Entry 4A3J (X-ray diffraction, 3.70 A resolution); this record covers chains A and I of the 15 polymer chains in the assembly.

[Chain A]
Molecule: DNA-directed RNA polymerase II subunit RPB1
Source organism: Saccharomyces cerevisiae
Notes: EC 2.7.7.6
UniProt: P04050 (RPB1_YEAST); residue numbers follow UniProt; this construct covers 1-1732
Amino-acid sequence (1732 residues; each row starts with the number of its first residue):
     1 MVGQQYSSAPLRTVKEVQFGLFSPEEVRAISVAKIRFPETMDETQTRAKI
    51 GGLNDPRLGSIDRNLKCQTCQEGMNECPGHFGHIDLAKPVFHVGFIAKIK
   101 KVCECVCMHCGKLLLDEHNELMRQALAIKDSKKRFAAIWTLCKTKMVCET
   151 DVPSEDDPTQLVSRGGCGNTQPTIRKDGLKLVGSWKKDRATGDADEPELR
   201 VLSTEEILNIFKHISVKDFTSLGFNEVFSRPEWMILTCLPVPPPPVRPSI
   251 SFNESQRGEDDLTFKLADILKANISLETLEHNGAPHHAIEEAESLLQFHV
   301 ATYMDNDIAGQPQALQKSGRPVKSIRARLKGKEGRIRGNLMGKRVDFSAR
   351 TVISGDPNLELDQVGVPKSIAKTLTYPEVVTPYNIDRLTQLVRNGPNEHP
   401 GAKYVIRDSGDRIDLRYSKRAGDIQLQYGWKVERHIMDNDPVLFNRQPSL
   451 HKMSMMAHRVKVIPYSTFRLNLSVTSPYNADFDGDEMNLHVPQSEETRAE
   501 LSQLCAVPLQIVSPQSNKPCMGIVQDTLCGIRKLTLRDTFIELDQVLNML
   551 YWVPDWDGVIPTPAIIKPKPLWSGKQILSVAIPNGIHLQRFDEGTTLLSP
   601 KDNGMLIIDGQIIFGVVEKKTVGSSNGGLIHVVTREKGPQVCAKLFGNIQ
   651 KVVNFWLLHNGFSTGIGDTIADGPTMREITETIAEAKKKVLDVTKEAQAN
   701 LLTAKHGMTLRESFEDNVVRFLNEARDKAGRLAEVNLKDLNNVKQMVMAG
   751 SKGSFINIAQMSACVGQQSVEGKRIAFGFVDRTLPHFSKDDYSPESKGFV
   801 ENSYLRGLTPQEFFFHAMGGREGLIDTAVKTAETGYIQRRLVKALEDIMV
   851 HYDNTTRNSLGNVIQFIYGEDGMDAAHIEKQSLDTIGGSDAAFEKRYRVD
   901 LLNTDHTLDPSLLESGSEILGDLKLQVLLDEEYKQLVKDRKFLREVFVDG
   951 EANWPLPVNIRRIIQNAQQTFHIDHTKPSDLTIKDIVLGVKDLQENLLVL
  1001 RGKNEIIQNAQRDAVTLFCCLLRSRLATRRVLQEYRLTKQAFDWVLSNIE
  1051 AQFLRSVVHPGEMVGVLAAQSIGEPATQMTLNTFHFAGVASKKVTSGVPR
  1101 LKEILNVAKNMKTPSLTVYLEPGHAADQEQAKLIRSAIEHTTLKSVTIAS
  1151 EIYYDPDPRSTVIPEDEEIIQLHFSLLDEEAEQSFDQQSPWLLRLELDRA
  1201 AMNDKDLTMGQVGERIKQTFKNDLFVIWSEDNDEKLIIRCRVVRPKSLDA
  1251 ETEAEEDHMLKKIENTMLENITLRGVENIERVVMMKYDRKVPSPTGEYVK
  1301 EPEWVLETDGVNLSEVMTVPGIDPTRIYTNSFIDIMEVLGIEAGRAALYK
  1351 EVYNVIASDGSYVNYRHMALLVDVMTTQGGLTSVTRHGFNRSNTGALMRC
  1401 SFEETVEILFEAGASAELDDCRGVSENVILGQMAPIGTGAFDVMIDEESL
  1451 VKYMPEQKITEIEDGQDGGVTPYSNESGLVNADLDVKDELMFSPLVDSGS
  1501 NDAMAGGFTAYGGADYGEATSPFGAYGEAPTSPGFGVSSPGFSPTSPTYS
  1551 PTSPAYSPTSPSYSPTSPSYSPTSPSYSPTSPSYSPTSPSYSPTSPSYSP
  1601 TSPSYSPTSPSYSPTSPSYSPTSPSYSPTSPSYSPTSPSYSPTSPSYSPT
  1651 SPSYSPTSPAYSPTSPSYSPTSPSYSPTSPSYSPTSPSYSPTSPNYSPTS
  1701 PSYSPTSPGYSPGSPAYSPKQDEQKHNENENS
Not modelled in the structure: 1-2, 1084-1091, 1177-1186, 1244-1253, 1456-1732
Swiss-Prot annotation at these positions:
  - region: Pro248 to Asp260 (Lid loop), Asn306 to Lys323 (Rudder loop), Pro810 to Glu822 (Bridging helix)
  - binding site (Zn(2+)): Cys67, Cys70, Cys77, His80, Cys107, Cys110, Cys148, Cys167
  - binding site (Mg(2+)): Asp481, Asp483, Asp485
  - modified residue: Thr1471 (Phosphothreonine)
  - cross-link (Glycyl lysine isopeptide (Lys-Gly)): Lys695 (interchain with G-Cter in ubiquitin), Lys1246 (interchain with G-Cter in ubiquitin), Lys1350 (interchain with G-Cter in ubiquitin)
Bound ions: Zn2+ site 1: Cys67, Cys70, Cys77, His80; Zn2+ site 2: Cys107, Cys110, Cys148, Cys167; Mg2+: Asp481, Asp483, Asp485 (shared with 1 residue of chain P)
Ligand contacts: phosphomethylphosphonic acid guanylate ester (G2P): Arg446, Pro448, Asn479, Asp481, Asp483, Lys752, Leu1081
From the paper describing this entry:
  - mutagenesis - Q1078N, Q1078S: abolished growth (citing earlier work)

[Chain I]
Molecule: DNA-directed RNA polymerase II subunit RPB9
Source organism: Saccharomyces cerevisiae
UniProt: P27999 (RPB9_YEAST); numbering as in UniProt (aligned over 1-122)
Amino-acid sequence (122 residues; each row starts with the number of its first residue):
     1 MTTFRFCRDCNNMLYPREDKENNRLLFECRTCSYVEEAGSPLVYRHELIT
    51 NIGETAGVVQDIGSDPTLPRSDRECPKCHSRENVFFQSQQRRKDTSMVLF
   101 FVCLSCSHIFTSDQKNKRTQFS
Not modelled in the structure: 1, 121-122
Swiss-Prot annotation at these positions:
  - zinc finger: Cys7 to Cys32 (C4-type), Ser71 to Thr111 (TFIIS-type)
  - binding site (Zn(2+)): Cys7, Cys10, Cys29, Cys32, Cys75, Cys78, Cys103, Cys106
  - modified residue: Ser40 (Phosphoserine)
Bound ions: Zn2+ site 1: Cys7, Cys10, Cys29, Cys32; Zn2+ site 2: Cys75, Cys78, Cys103, Cys106

[Interface between chain A and chain I]
Contacting residue pairs (66):
  Ala697(A) - Met97(I)  hydrophobic
  Gln698(A) - Met97(I)
  Gln698(A) - Val98(I)
  Gln698(A) - Leu99(I)
  Gln698(A) - Ser112(I)  hydrogen bond (backbone-side chain)
  Ala699(A) - Ser112(I)
  Ala699(A) - Gln114(I)  hydrogen bond (backbone-backbone)
  Asn700(A) - Ser96(I)
  Asn700(A) - Val98(I)
  Asn700(A) - Asp113(I)  hydrogen bond
  Asn700(A) - Lys115(I)  hydrogen bond (backbone-side chain)
  Leu701(A) - Gln114(I)
  Leu701(A) - Lys115(I)
  Thr703(A) - Lys115(I)
  Thr709(A) - Lys93(I)
  Thr709(A) - Asp94(I)
  Leu710(A) - Ser96(I)
  Leu710(A) - Met97(I)
  Arg711(A) - Gln87(I)  hydrogen bond
  Arg711(A) - Thr95(I)
  Arg711(A) - Ser96(I)
  Arg711(A) - Met97(I)
  Glu712(A) - Lys93(I)  salt bridge
  Phe714(A) - Met97(I)  hydrophobic
  Asp781(A) - Arg91(I)  salt bridge
  Arg782(A) - Thr67(I)
  Ser788(A) - Thr67(I)
  Ser788(A) - Pro69(I)
  Lys789(A) - Asp65(I)  salt bridge
  Lys789(A) - Thr67(I)  hydrogen bond (backbone-backbone)
  Lys789(A) - Pro69(I)
  Asp790(A) - Phe86(I)
  Asp790(A) - Gln87(I)
  Tyr792(A) - Gln87(I)
  Ser1145(A) - Ile49(I)
  Thr1147(A) - Leu48(I)
  Thr1147(A) - Ile49(I)
  Ile1148(A) - Glu47(I)
  Ile1148(A) - Leu48(I)  hydrogen bond (backbone-backbone)
  Ile1148(A) - Ile49(I)  hydrogen bond (backbone-backbone)
  Ala1149(A) - Glu47(I)
  Ser1150(A) - Arg45(I)
  Ser1150(A) - His46(I)  hydrogen bond (backbone-backbone)
  Glu1151(A) - Leu42(I)
  Glu1151(A) - Tyr44(I)
  Glu1151(A) - Arg45(I)  salt bridge
  Ile1152(A) - Pro41(I)
  Ile1152(A) - Leu42(I)
  Ile1152(A) - Val43(I)  hydrogen bond (backbone-backbone)
  Ile1152(A) - Tyr44(I)  hydrogen bond (backbone-backbone)
  Tyr1153(A) - Pro41(I)
  Tyr1153(A) - Leu42(I)  hydrophobic
  Tyr1154(A) - Glu18(I)  hydrogen bond
  Tyr1154(A) - Asn23(I)
  Tyr1154(A) - Arg24(I)
  Tyr1154(A) - Leu25(I)  hydrophobic
  Tyr1154(A) - Pro41(I)  hydrogen bond (backbone-backbone)
  Val1162(A) - Pro41(I)  hydrophobic
  Pro1190(A) - Glu18(I)
  Trp1191(A) - Leu25(I)  hydrophobic
  Trp1191(A) - Val43(I)  hydrophobic
  Ala1254(A) - Lys20(I)
  Lys1261(A) - Tyr44(I)
  Glu1264(A) - Tyr44(I)  hydrogen bond
  Glu1264(A) - His46(I)
  Leu1268(A) - Leu48(I)  hydrophobic
Interface residues without a listed pair, chain A (37 interface residues in all): Leu702, Lys1144, Pro1156, Asp1198
Interface residues without a listed pair, chain I (35 interface residues in all): Asp19, Leu68, Gln89, Arg92

[Overview]
37 residues of chain A and 35 residues of chain I are in contact, with 14 hydrogen bonds and 4 salt bridges.
Polar pairs include Glu712(A)-Lys93(I), Asp781(A)-Arg91(I) and Lys789(A)-Asp65(I). Chain A binds
phosphomethylphosphonic acid guanylate ester. The paper reports that Q1078N and Q1078S of chain A abolish
growth.
Chain A is DNA-directed RNA polymerase II subunit RPB1 and chain I is DNA-directed RNA polymerase II subunit
RPB9, both from Saccharomyces cerevisiae; the structure, RNA Polymerase II initial transcribing complex with a
2nt DNA-RNA hybrid and soaked with GMPCPP, was determined by X-ray diffraction (same publication as 4A3B,
4A3C, 4A3D, 4A3E, 4A3F, 4A3G and 4 further entries).
